Entry 3EJY (X-ray diffraction, 3.20 A resolution); this record covers chains A and B of the 6 polymer chains in the assembly.

[Chain A (and B)]
Molecule: H(+)/Cl(-) exchange transporter clcA
Organism: Escherichia coli
Notes: chain B of this document is another copy of the same molecule, construct and numbering; everything in this record applies to it too
Reference sequence: P37019 (CLCA_ECOLI); residue numbers follow UniProt; this construct covers 1-473
Chain sequence (473 residues; each row starts with the number of its first residue):
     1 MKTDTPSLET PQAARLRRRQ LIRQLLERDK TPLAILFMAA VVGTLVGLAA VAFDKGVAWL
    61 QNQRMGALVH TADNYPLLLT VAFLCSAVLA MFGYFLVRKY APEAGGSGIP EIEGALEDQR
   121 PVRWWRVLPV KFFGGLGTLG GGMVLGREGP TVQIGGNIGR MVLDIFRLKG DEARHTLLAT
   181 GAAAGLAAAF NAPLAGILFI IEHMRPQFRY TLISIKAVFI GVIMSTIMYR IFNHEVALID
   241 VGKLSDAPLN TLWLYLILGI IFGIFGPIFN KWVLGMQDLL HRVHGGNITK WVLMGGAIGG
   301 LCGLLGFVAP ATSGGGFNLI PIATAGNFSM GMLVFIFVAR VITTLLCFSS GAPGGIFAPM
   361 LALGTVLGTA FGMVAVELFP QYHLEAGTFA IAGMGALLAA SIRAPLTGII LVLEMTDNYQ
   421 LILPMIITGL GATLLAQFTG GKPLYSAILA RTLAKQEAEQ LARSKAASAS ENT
Unresolved in the structure: 1-16, 461-473 (chain B: 1-18, 459-473)
Sequence notes: engineered mutation H203 (Glu in P37019)
Curated features (UniProtKB/Swiss-Prot):
  - motif: G106 to P110 (Selectivity filter part_1), G146 to P150 (Selectivity filter part_2), G355 to P359 (Selectivity filter part_3)
  - binding site (chloride): S107, I356, F357, Y445
  - site: E148 (Mediates proton transfer from the outer aqueous phase to the interior of the protein)
  - mutagenesis: S107 (S107A: Uncouples chloride transport from proton transport), E148 (E148A/Q: Abolishes proton transport, but permits the transit of chloride ions. Abolishes gating, permitting continuous rapid transit of chloride ions; when associated with A-445), Y445 (Y445A: Abolishes gating, permitting continuous rapid transit of chloride ions; when associated with A-148; Y445F/W: No effect; Y445L: Alters stoichiometry of proton/chloride exchange)
From the paper describing this entry:
  - catalytic residues: E148 (citing earlier work)
  - mutagenesis - E203H: unchanged catalytic activity on H+ pumping
  - binding site for bromide ion: S107, Y445
  - self-association interface (contacts with another copy of this molecule); pairs are residue here / residue on that copy: R28-H203 (hydrogen bond)
  - mutagenesis - R28L: unchanged catalytic activity (citing earlier work)
  - mutagenesis - R28E, R28Q: unchanged catalytic activity

[Interface between chain A and chain B]
Residue-residue contacts (116; chain A residue first):
  R17(A) with E117(B), hydrogen bond (side chain-backbone); D118(B), hydrogen bond (side chain-backbone); Q119(B)
  R18(A) with Q119(B); L453(B); Q456(B), hydrogen bond (side chain-backbone); E457(B)
  R19(A) with E457(B), salt bridge
  L21(A) with E117(B); Q119(B); F208(B), hydrophobic
  I22(A) with A450(B); L453(B); A454(B); E457(B)
  Q24(A) with F208(B)
  L25(A) with S446(B); L449(B), hydrophobic; A450(B)
  L26(A) with K442(B)
  R28(A) with E113(B), salt bridge; H203(B), hydrogen bond; Q207(B); P443(B); S446(B), hydrogen bond
  D29(A) with R403(B), salt bridge; T433(B); Q437(B), hydrogen bond (backbone-side chain)
  K30(A) with Q437(B)
  T31(A) with Q437(B), hydrogen bond (backbone-side chain)
  L36(A) with L434(B), hydrophobic; F438(B), hydrophobic
  P193(A) with I426(B), hydrophobic
  L194(A) with I410(B), hydrophobic; L413(B), hydrophobic; I422(B), hydrophobic; I426(B), hydrophobic
  I197(A) with L406(B), hydrophobic
  L198(A) with L198(B), hydrophobic; I201(B), hydrophobic; L406(B), hydrophobic
  I201(A) with L198(B), hydrophobic; I201(B), hydrophobic; L406(B), hydrophobic
  H203(A) with R28(B), hydrogen bond
  R205(A) with R205(B); Y210(B)
  Q207(A) with R28(B); Y210(B), hydrogen bond (backbone-side chain)
  F208(A) with R23(B); L25(B); Y210(B)
  R209(A) with Y210(B)
  Y210(A) with R205(B); Q207(B), hydrogen bond (side chain-backbone); F208(B); R209(B); Y210(B)
  K216(A) with R403(B); L430(B); T433(B), hydrogen bond (side chain-backbone); L434(B); Q437(B)
  F219(A) with L406(B), hydrophobic; I426(B), hydrophobic; L430(B), hydrophobic
  I220(A) with L430(B), hydrophobic
  I223(A) with I426(B), hydrophobic; I427(B), hydrophobic; L430(B), hydrophobic
  R230(A) with L249(B); L423(B)
  I231(A) with L249(B), hydrophobic
  K243(A) with D417(B), salt bridge
  L249(A) with R230(B); H234(B)
  R403(A) with D29(B), salt bridge; K216(B)
  L406(A) with I197(B), hydrophobic; L198(B), hydrophobic; I201(B), hydrophobic; F219(B), hydrophobic
  I410(A) with L194(B), hydrophobic; I410(B), hydrophobic
  L413(A) with L194(B), hydrophobic
  E414(A) with Y419(B), hydrogen bond
  D417(A) with K243(B), salt bridge
  Y419(A) with P193(B); E414(B), hydrogen bond
  I422(A) with L194(B), hydrophobic; R230(B)
  L423(A) with R230(B)
  I426(A) with P193(B), hydrophobic; L194(B), hydrophobic; I223(B), hydrophobic
  L430(A) with K216(B); F219(B), hydrophobic; I220(B), hydrophobic; I223(B), hydrophobic
  T433(A) with D29(B); K216(B), hydrogen bond (backbone-side chain)
  L434(A) with L36(B), hydrophobic; I220(B), hydrophobic
  Q437(A) with D29(B), hydrogen bond (side chain-backbone); K30(B); T31(B); K216(B)
  F438(A) with L33(B), hydrophobic; L36(B), hydrophobic
  K442(A) with L26(B)
  P443(A) with R28(B)
  S446(A) with L25(B); R28(B), hydrogen bond
  L449(A) with L25(B), hydrophobic
  A450(A) with L25(B)
  E457(A) with L21(B)
Interface residues without a listed pair, chain A (65 interface residues in all): Q20, R23, L33, E113, N191, I227, H234, L252, P405, I409, I427, L453
Interface residues without a listed pair, chain B (66 interface residues in all): Q24, N191, T226, I227, I231, L252, P405, I409
The authors on this interface:
  - residue pairs: R28(A)-H203(B) (hydrogen bond)

[Overview]
65 residues of chain A face 66 of chain B across their interface, with 16 hydrogen bonds and 6 salt bridges.
Polar contacts include R19(A)-E457(B), R28(A)-E113(B) and D29(A)-R403(B). The paper describes a hydrogen bond
between R28(A) and H203(B). From the paper: the catalytic residue E148(A); R28L, R28E and R28Q of chain A
leave catalytic activity unchanged.
Both chains are H(+)/Cl(-) exchange transporter clcA (Escherichia coli). Entry 3EJY (Structure of E203H mutant
of E.coli Cl-/H+ antiporter, CLC-ec1) was determined by X-ray diffraction together with 3EJZ from the same
study.
